Entry 1SHH (X-ray diffraction, 1.55 A resolution); this record covers chains A and B.

Chain A:
Name: thrombin
From: Homo sapiens
Notes: fragment: thrombin light chain (a)
UniProtKB: P00734 (THRB_HUMAN); residues 1-14 here correspond to UniProt positions 336-349 (UniProt number = residue number + 335)
Amino-acid sequence (36 residues; row label = number of the first residue in the row; a row labelled like 14A-14N holds insertion residues (14A, then the next letters in order)):
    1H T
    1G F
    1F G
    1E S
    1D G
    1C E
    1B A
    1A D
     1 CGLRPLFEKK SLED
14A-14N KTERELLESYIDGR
Disordered / not traced: 1H, 1G, 1F, 1E, 1D, 14M-14N
UniProt features mapped onto this chain:
  - site: Arg14N (Cleavage)

Chain B:
Name: thrombin
From: Homo sapiens
Notes: EC 3.4.21.5; fragment: thrombin heavy chain (b)
UniProtKB: P00734 (THRB_HUMAN); the construct lacks a stretch of the UniProt sequence and is renumbered around it, so the offset changes along the chain: 16-36 = UniProt 364-384; 37-60 = UniProt 386-409; 61-77 = UniProt 419-435; 78-97 = UniProt 437-456; 7 more segments
Amino-acid sequence (259 residues; each row starts with the number of its first residue; note: 2 numbers in that range are skipped by the numbering (no residue carries them; nothing is unmodelled there); a row labelled like 60A-60I holds insertion residues (60A, then the next letters in order)):
    16 IVEGSDAEIG MSPWQVMLFR K
   36A S
    37 PQELLCGASL ISDRWVLTAA HCLL
60A-60I YPPWDKNFT
    61 ENDLLVRIGK HSRTRYE
   77A A
    78 NIEKISMLEK IYIHPRYNWR
   97A E
    98 NLDRDIALMK LKKPVAFSDY IHPVCLPDRE TA
129A-129C ASL
   130 LQAGYKGRVT GWGNLKETW
148A-148E TANVG
  149E K
   150 GQPSVLQVVN LPIVERPVCK DSTRIRITDN MFCAG
  184A Y
   185 KP
186A-186D DEGK
   187 RGDACEGDSG GPFVMKSP
204A-204B FN
   205 NRWYQMGIVS WGE
   219 GCD
  221A R
   222 DGKYGFYTHV FRLKKWIQKV IDQFGE
Disordered / not traced: 148A-148E, 246-247
Cystine bridges: Cys42-Cys58, Cys168-Cys182, Cys191-Cys220
Covalent attachments: compound 0G6 linked to His57, Ser195
Construct notes: engineered mutation Ala77A (Arg436 in P00734)
Small-molecule neighbours: 0G6 (D-phenylalanyl-N-[(2S,3S)-6-{[amino(iminio)methyl]amino}-1-chloro-2-hydroxyhexan-3-yl]-L-prolinamide): Cys42, Cys58, Tyr60A, Trp60D, Glu97A, Asn98, Leu99, Ile174, Asp189, Ala190, Cys191, Glu192, Gly193, Asp194, Val213, Ser214, Trp215, Gly216, Glu217, Gly219, Cys220, Gly226
UniProt features mapped onto this chain:
  - region: Ala183 to Val200 (High affinity receptor-binding region which is also known as the TP508 peptide)
  - active site (Charge relay system): His57, Asp102, Ser195
  - glycosylation: Asn60G (N-linked (GlcNAc...) (complex) asparagine)
What the authors report for this chain:
  - contacts within the chain: Arg187-Asp222
  - binding site for 0G6: His57, Asp189, Ser195, Ser214
  - conformationally variable residues (side-chain flip): Cys191 to Gly193, Ser195
  - specificity-determining residues: Asp189
  - allosteric site: Asp189, Glu217, Asp222, Tyr225
  - specificity-determining residues: Glu192 (proposed by the authors, not directly observed)

How chain A and chain B interact:
Disulfides between the chains: Cys1(A)-Cys122(B)
Contacting residue pairs (61):
  Cys1(A) - Pro120(B)
  Cys1(A) - Val121(B)
  Cys1(A) - Cys122(B)  disulfide
  Cys1(A) - Arg206(B)  hydrogen bond (backbone-side chain)
  Asp1A(A) - His119(B)  salt bridge
  Asp1A(A) - Arg206(B)
  Ala1B(A) - Arg206(B)  hydrogen bond (backbone-side chain)
  Glu1C(A) - Asn204B(B)
  Glu1C(A) - Arg206(B)  salt bridge
  Glu1C(A) - Tyr208(B)  hydrogen bond
  Gly2(A) - Trp29(B)
  Gly2(A) - Pro120(B)  hydrogen bond (backbone-backbone)
  Gly2(A) - Val121(B)
  Gly2(A) - Cys122(B)
  Gly2(A) - Arg206(B)
  Gly2(A) - Trp207(B)  hydrogen bond (backbone-backbone)
  Leu3(A) - His119(B)  hydrogen bond (backbone-side chain)
  Leu3(A) - Asn205(B)
  Leu3(A) - Arg206(B)
  Arg4(A) - Met26(B)  hydrogen bond (side chain-backbone)
  Arg4(A) - Pro28(B)
  Arg4(A) - Trp29(B)
  Arg4(A) - Arg137(B)
  Arg4(A) - Trp207(B)
  Pro5(A) - Ser115(B)
  Pro5(A) - Asp116(B)
  Pro5(A) - His119(B)
  Leu6(A) - Asp116(B)
  Leu6(A) - Tyr117(B)  hydrophobic
  Phe7(A) - Glu23(B)
  Phe7(A) - Ile24(B)
  Phe7(A) - Gly25(B)
  Phe7(A) - Met26(B)
  Glu8(A) - Lys202(B)  salt bridge
  Glu8(A) - Asn205(B)
  Glu8(A) - Trp207(B)  hydrogen bond
  Lys9(A) - His119(B)
  Asp14(A) - Glu23(B)
  Asp14(A) - Met26(B)
  Asp14(A) - Arg137(B)  salt bridge
  Asp14(A) - Trp207(B)
  Lys14A(A) - Glu23(B)  hydrogen bond (backbone-side chain)
  Thr14B(A) - Arg137(B)  hydrogen bond
  Thr14B(A) - Asn159(B)  hydrogen bond
  Glu14C(A) - Arg137(B)
  Glu14C(A) - Lys202(B)  salt bridge
  Glu14E(A) - Lys135(B)  salt bridge
  Glu14E(A) - Asn159(B)  hydrogen bond
  Glu14E(A) - Tyr184A(B)  hydrogen bond
  Glu14E(A) - Lys186D(B)
  Leu14F(A) - Lys135(B)
  Leu14F(A) - Gly136(B)
  Leu14F(A) - Asn159(B)
  Leu14F(A) - Trp207(B)  hydrophobic
  Ser14I(A) - Gly133(B)
  Ser14I(A) - Tyr134(B)
  Ser14I(A) - Lys135(B)  hydrogen bond (side chain-backbone)
  Tyr14J(A) - Leu129C(B)
  Tyr14J(A) - Tyr134(B)  hydrophobic
  Tyr14J(A) - Lys202(B)  hydrogen bond (side chain-backbone)
  Tyr14J(A) - Pro204(B)
Also at the interface, not in a pair above, chain A (22 interface residues in all): Leu14G, Asp14L
Also at the interface, not in a pair above, chain B (31 interface residues in all): Asp125, Met201

Overview:
22 residues of chain A and 31 residues of chain B are in contact, with 1 disulfide bond, 15 hydrogen bonds and
6 salt bridges. Polar pairs include Asp1A(A)-His119(B), Glu1C(A)-Arg206(B) and Glu8(A)-Lys202(B). From the
paper: a binding site for 0G6 at His57(B), Asp189(B) and Ser195(B) among others; an allosteric site at
Asp189(B), Glu217(B) and Asp222(B) among others.
Here chain A is thrombin and chain B is thrombin, both from Homo sapiens. Entry 1SHH (Slow form of Thrombin
Bound with PPACK) was determined by X-ray diffraction together with 1SFQ, 1SG8 and 1SGI from the same study.
